PDB entry 8YV8 | electron microscopy, 3.00 A resolution | chains C and I of the 11 polymer chains in the assembly

[Chain C]
Protein: Histone H2A type 1-B/E
Organism: Homo sapiens
Reference sequence: P04908 (H2A1B_HUMAN); residues 1-129 here correspond to UniProt positions 2-130 (UniProt number = residue number + 1)
Amino-acid sequence (129 residues; numbered 1 to 129; the number before each row is that of its first residue):
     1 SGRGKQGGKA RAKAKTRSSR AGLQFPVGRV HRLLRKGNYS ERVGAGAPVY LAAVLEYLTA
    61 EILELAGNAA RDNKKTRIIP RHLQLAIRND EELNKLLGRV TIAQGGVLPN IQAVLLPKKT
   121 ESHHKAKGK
Not modelled in the structure: 1-9, 120-129
Curated features (UniProtKB/Swiss-Prot):
  - modified residue: Ser1 (N-acetylserine), Arg3 (Citrulline), Lys5 (N6-(2-hydroxyisobutyryl)lysine), Lys9 (N6-(2-hydroxyisobutyryl)lysine), Lys13 (N6-(beta-hydroxybutyryl)lysine), Lys36 (N6-(2-hydroxyisobutyryl)lysine), Lys74 (N6-(2-hydroxyisobutyryl)lysine), Lys75 (N6-(2-hydroxyisobutyryl)lysine), Lys95 (N6-(2-hydroxyisobutyryl)lysine), Gln104 (N5-methylglutamine), Lys118 (N6-(2-hydroxyisobutyryl)lysine), Lys119 (N6-crotonyllysine), Thr120 (Phosphothreonine), Lys125 (N6-crotonyllysine)
  - cross-link (Glycyl lysine isopeptide (Lys-Gly)): Lys13 (interchain with G-Cter in ubiquitin), Lys15 (interchain with G-Cter in ubiquitin), Lys119 (interchain with G-Cter in ubiquitin)

[Chain I]
Molecule: 145-nt DNA strand
Organism: synthetic construct
Sequence (145 nucleotides; numbered -72 to 72; the number before each row is that of its first residue; numbers below 1 keep their minus sign (DA-72 is residue -72)):
   -72 ATCAGAATCC CGGTCGCGAG GCCGCTCAAT TGGTCGTAGA CAGCTCTAGC ACCGCTTAAA
   -12 CGCACGTACG CGCTGTCCCC CGCGTTTTAA CCGCCAAGGG GATTACTCCC TAGTCTCCAG
    48 GCACGTGTCA GATATATACA TCGAT
Not modelled in the structure: 60-72
Modified positions: 5CM (5-methyl-2'-deoxy-cytidine-5'-monophosphate) at position -58

[How chain C and chain I interact]
Residue-residue contacts (13; chain C residue first):
  Arg11(C) - DT-42(I)  hydrogen bond to the base
  Arg11(C) - DG-41(I)  phosphate contact
  Ala14(C) - DT-43(I)  phosphate contact
  Ala14(C) - DT-42(I)  phosphate contact
  Lys15(C) - DT-43(I)  phosphate contact
  Lys15(C) - DT-42(I)  hydrogen bond to the phosphate
  Thr16(C) - DT-43(I)  phosphate contact
  Arg17(C) - DT-43(I)  salt bridge to the phosphate
  Arg20(C) - DT-42(I)  salt bridge to the phosphate
  Gly28(C) - DT-43(I)  phosphate contact
  Arg32(C) - DA-44(I)  salt bridge to the phosphate
  Arg77(C) - DA-54(I)  sugar contact
  Arg77(C) - DG-53(I)  phosphate contact
Also at the interface, not in a pair above, chain C (13 interface residues in all): Ala12, Arg29, Glu41, Arg42
Also at the interface, not in a pair above, chain I (8 interface residues in all): DA-45, DA-35

[Overview]
The interface between chain C and chain I involves 13 residues on one side and 8 on the other; the contacts
include 2 hydrogen bonds and 3 salt bridges. Polar pairs include Arg11(C)-DT-42(I), Lys15(C)-DT-42(I) and
Arg17(C)-DT-43(I).
Chain C is Histone H2A type 1-B/E (Homo sapiens) and chain I is a 145-nt DNA strand (synthetic construct); the
structure, Cryo-EM structure of CDCA7 bound to nucleosome including hemimethylated CpG site in Widom601
positioning sequence, was determined by electron microscopy.
